Entry 1R2C (X-ray diffraction, 2.86 A resolution); this record covers chains L and M of the 4 polymer chains in the assembly.

[Chain L]
Protein: Reaction center protein L chain
From: Blastochloris viridis
UniProtKB: P07173 (CYCR_RHOVI); residue numbers follow UniProt; this construct covers 1-273
Sequence (273 residues; each row starts with the number of its first residue):
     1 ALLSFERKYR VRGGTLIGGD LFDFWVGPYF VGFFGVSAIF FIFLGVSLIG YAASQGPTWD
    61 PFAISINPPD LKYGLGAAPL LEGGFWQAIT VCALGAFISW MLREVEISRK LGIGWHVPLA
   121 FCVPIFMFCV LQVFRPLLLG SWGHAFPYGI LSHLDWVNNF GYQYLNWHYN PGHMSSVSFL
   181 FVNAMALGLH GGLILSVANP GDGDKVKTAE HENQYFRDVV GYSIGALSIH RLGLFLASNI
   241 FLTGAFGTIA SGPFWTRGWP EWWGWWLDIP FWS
Bound ions: bacteriochlorophyll b Mg site 1 near His153 (its only coordinating residue here); bacteriochlorophyll b Mg site 2 near His173 (its only coordinating residue here); Fe2+: His190, His230 (shared with His217(M), Glu232(M), His264(M) of chain M)
Residues lining bound ligands:
  - bacteriochlorophyll b (BCB), molecule 1: Val46, Ile49, Phe97, Phe128, Leu131, Phe146, Ile150, Leu151, His153, Leu154, Trp156, Val157
  - bacteriochlorophyll b (BCB), molecule 2: Phe97, Phe121, Pro124, Ile125, Met127, Phe128, Leu131, Val157, Asn158, Phe160, Gly161, Tyr162, Trp167, His168, Gly172, His173, Ser176, Val177, Leu180, Phe181, Ile240, Phe241, Gly244, Gly247, Thr248
  - bacteriochlorophyll b (BCB), molecule 3: Val157, Tyr162, His168, Phe181
  - bacteriochlorophyll b (BCB), molecule 4: His168, His173, Met174, Val177, Ser178, Phe181, Val182, Met185, Val220
  - bacteriopheophytin b (BPB), molecule 1: Phe41, Ile42, Gly45, Ile49, Ile89, Cys92, Ala93, Ala96, Phe97, Trp100, Glu104, Val117, Ala120, Phe121, Val123, Pro124, Phe128, Phe146, Tyr148, Gly149, Ile150, His153, Ala237, Ser238, Phe241
  - bacteriopheophytin b (BPB), molecule 2: Phe181, Ala184, Met185, Leu189, Phe216, Val219, Val220
  - menaquinone-7 (MQ7): Val26, Tyr29, Val31, Gly35, Ile39, Ile42, Trp100, Arg103
  - ubiquinone-2 (UQ2): Val182, Met185, Leu189, His190, Leu193, Ile194, Glu212, Asn213, Phe216, Val220, Tyr222, Ser223, Ile224, Gly225, Ala226, Ile229, Leu232, Leu236

[Chain M]
Protein: Reaction center protein M chain
From: Blastochloris viridis
UniProtKB: P06010 (RCEM_RHOVI); residues 1-323 here = UniProt positions 1-323
Sequence (323 residues; each row starts with the number of its first residue):
     1 ADYQTIYTQI QARGPHITVS GEWGDNDRVG KPFYSYWLGK IGDAQIGPIY LGASGIAAFA
    61 FGSTAILIIL FNMAAEVHFD PLQFFRQFFW LGLYPPKAQY GMGIPPLHDG GWWLMAGLFM
   121 TLSLGSWWIR VYSRARALGL GTHIAWNFAA AIFFVLCIGC IHPTLVGSWS EGVPFGIWPH
   181 IDWLTAFSIR YGNFYYCPWH GFSIGFAYGC GLLFAAHGAT ILAVARFGGD REIEQITDRG
   241 TAVERAALFW RWTIGFNATI ESVHRWGWFF SLMVMVSASV GILLTGTFVD NWYLWCVKHG
   301 AAPDYPAYLP ATPDPASLPG APK
Bound ions: bacteriochlorophyll b Mg site 1 near His180 (its only coordinating residue here); bacteriochlorophyll b Mg site 2 near His200 (its only coordinating residue here); Fe2+: His217, Glu232, His264 (shared with His190(L), His230(L) of chain L)
Residues lining bound ligands:
  - bacteriochlorophyll b (BCB), molecule 1: Gly62, Ala65, Ile66, Ile69, Met120, Leu124, Phe148, Ala151, Ile152, Phe154, Val155, Ile158, Trp183, Leu184, Thr185, Phe187, Ser188, Phe194, Tyr195, Cys197, Trp199, His200, Ser203, Ile204, Ala207, Tyr208, Val274, Met275, Ala278, Gly281, Ile282
  - bacteriochlorophyll b (BCB), molecule 2: Met120, Phe154, Val155, Ile158, Val173, Ile177, Trp178, His180, Ile181, Trp183, Leu184
  - bacteriochlorophyll b (BCB), molecule 3: Leu184, Tyr195, Tyr208
  - bacteriochlorophyll b (BCB), molecule 4: Tyr195, His200, Gly201, Ile204, Gly205, Tyr208, Gly209
  - bacteriopheophytin b (BPB), molecule 1: Ala58, Phe59, Gly62, Ser63, Ile66, Leu67, Ser123, Leu124, Trp127, Val131, Ile144, Asn147, Phe148, Ala151, Ser271, Val274, Met275
  - bacteriopheophytin b (BPB), molecule 2: Tyr208, Gly211, Leu212, Ala215, Ala216, Trp250, Thr253, Ile254
  - menaquinone-7 (MQ7): Leu212, Leu213, Ala216, His217, Thr220, Val243, Ala246, Ala247, Trp250, Ile254, Phe256, Asn257, Ala258, Thr259, Ile260, Val263, Trp266, Phe270
  - 15-cis-1,2-dihydroneurosporene (NS5): Ile69, Leu70, Met73, Phe88, Trp113, Leu114, Gly117, Leu118, Met120, Thr121, Val155, Leu156, Ile158, Gly159, Cys160, Trp169, Val173, Pro174, Phe175, Gly176, Ile177, His180

[How chain L and chain M interact]
Pairs across the interface - 195 pairs, chain L then chain M:
  Leu3(L) with Leu248(M), hydrophobic; Arg251(M); Asn257(M)
  Phe5(L) with Arg239(M); Glu244(M)
  Glu6(L) with Leu248(M); Arg251(M), salt bridge; Trp252(M), hydrogen bond
  Lys8(L) with Glu244(M), salt bridge
  Tyr9(L) with Thr241(M), hydrogen bond; Glu244(M), hydrogen bond; Arg245(M); Leu248(M), hydrophobic; Trp252(M)
  Trp25(L) with Trp252(M)
  Pro28(L) with Arg251(M); Trp252(M); Gly255(M)
  Tyr29(L) with Trp252(M); Thr253(M); Ile254(M); Gly255(M)
  Phe30(L) with Trp252(M), hydrogen bond (backbone-backbone)
  Asp60(L) with Gly300(M)
  Phe62(L) with Ala301(M)
  Asp70(L) with Tyr308(M)
  Trp100(L) with Thr253(M)
  Arg103(L) with Trp252(M), hydrogen bond (side chain-backbone); Thr253(M), hydrogen bond (side chain-backbone)
  Glu104(L) with Phe249(M); Trp250(M); Thr253(M)
  Ile107(L) with Phe249(M); Trp252(M); Thr253(M)
  Ser108(L) with Phe249(M)
  Lys110(L) with Trp252(M)
  Leu111(L) with Arg245(M), hydrogen bond (backbone-side chain); Leu248(M); Phe249(M); Trp252(M), hydrophobic
  Gly112(L) with Phe227(M)
  Ile113(L) with Ala223(M); Val224(M), hydrophobic; Phe227(M), hydrophobic; Arg245(M)
  Gly114(L) with Ala223(M), hydrogen bond (backbone-backbone)
  His116(L) with Thr5(M), hydrogen bond; Ala219(M); Leu222(M); Ala223(M)
  Val117(L) with Ala219(M); Thr220(M); Phe249(M), hydrophobic; Trp250(M), hydrophobic
  Ala120(L) with Ala219(M), hydrophobic
  Leu151(L) with Ala301(M); Pro303(M)
  Ser152(L) with Tyr305(M)
  Leu154(L) with Tyr195(M)
  Asp155(L) with Tyr196(M), hydrogen bond; Pro303(M); Tyr305(M), hydrogen bond
  Val157(L) with Tyr195(M)
  Asn158(L) with Asn193(M); Tyr195(M)
  Tyr162(L) with Thr185(M)
  Asn166(L) with Asp182(M)
  His168(L) with Ile181(M); Leu184(M)
  Tyr169(L) with Trp178(M), hydrophobic; Asp182(M), hydrogen bond
  Met174(L) with Trp178(M), hydrophobic
  Leu180(L) with Ala207(M), hydrophobic; Tyr208(M), hydrophobic
  Asn183(L) with Cys210(M); Gly211(M); Phe214(M)
  Ala184(L) with Cys210(M), hydrophobic; Ser271(M), hydrogen bond (backbone-side chain)
  Ala186(L) with Phe214(M)
  Leu187(L) with Cys210(M); Leu213(M), hydrophobic; Phe214(M); Gly267(M)
  Gly188(L) with Asn147(M); Trp268(M); Ser271(M)
  Leu189(L) with Ile144(M), hydrophobic
  His190(L) with Phe214(M); His217(M), hydrogen bond; Glu232(M), salt bridge; His264(M), hydrogen bond
  Gly191(L) with His264(M)
  Gly192(L) with His143(M); Ile144(M); Trp268(M)
  Leu193(L) with Ile144(M)
  Ile194(L) with Glu232(M); Ile233(M), hydrophobic; Ile236(M), hydrophobic; His264(M)
  Leu195(L) with His143(M); Glu261(M); Arg265(M)
  Ser196(L) with Leu140(M); Gly141(M), hydrogen bond (backbone-backbone); His143(M)
  Val197(L) with Leu140(M), hydrophobic; Ile233(M), hydrophobic
  Ala198(L) with Ile236(M), hydrophobic
  Asn199(L) with Gly141(M); His143(M); Glu261(M), hydrogen bond; Arg265(M)
  Pro200(L) with Gly139(M); Gly141(M)
  Val206(L) with Ile233(M), hydrophobic; Thr237(M)
  Lys207(L) with Leu138(M); Gly139(M), hydrogen bond (side chain-backbone); Leu140(M); Ile233(M)
  Glu210(L) with Ile17(M); Val19(M)
  His211(L) with Val19(M); Leu138(M)
  Glu212(L) with Ile233(M)
  Gln214(L) with Thr18(M); Val19(M); Arg28(M), hydrogen bond; Leu138(M)
  Tyr215(L) with Val131(M), hydrogen bond (side chain-backbone); Arg134(M); Ala135(M); Leu138(M), hydrophobic; Ile144(M), hydrophobic
  Phe216(L) with Ile144(M), hydrophobic
  Arg217(L) with Asp43(M), salt bridge; Gln45(M); Pro48(M); Ile49(M)
  Asp218(L) with Arg28(M), salt bridge; Ile49(M); Tyr50(M), hydrogen bond (backbone-backbone); Arg130(M), hydrogen bond (backbone-side chain); Arg134(M), salt bridge
  Val219(L) with Trp127(M); Arg130(M), hydrogen bond (backbone-side chain); Arg134(M)
  Val220(L) with Ile49(M)
  Gly221(L) with Gly47(M), hydrogen bond (backbone-backbone); Pro48(M); Ile49(M)
  Tyr222(L) with Leu38(M), hydrophobic; Asp43(M), hydrogen bond (side chain-backbone); Gln45(M)
  Ser223(L) with Asp43(M)
  Ile224(L) with Gly42(M); Asp43(M), hydrogen bond (backbone-backbone)
  Ala226(L) with Asp230(M)
  Leu227(L) with Gln4(M); Leu222(M), hydrophobic; Ala225(M), hydrophobic; Asp230(M)
  Ser228(L) with Ile41(M); Gly42(M)
  Ile229(L) with Phe214(M)
  His230(L) with His217(M), hydrogen bond; Gly218(M); Ile221(M); Glu232(M), salt bridge
  Arg231(L) with Gln4(M), hydrogen bond (side chain-backbone); Thr5(M), hydrogen bond (side chain-backbone); Ile6(M), hydrogen bond (side chain-backbone); Tyr7(M); Ile41(M)
  Gly233(L) with Phe214(M)
  Leu234(L) with Ala215(M); Ala219(M), hydrophobic; Leu222(M), hydrophobic
  Ala237(L) with Gly211(M); Ala215(M), hydrophobic
  Trp263(L) with Trp90(M), hydrophobic; Trp178(M)
  Trp266(L) with Phe85(M); Arg86(M), hydrogen bond (side chain-backbone)
  Leu267(L) with Arg86(M), hydrogen bond (backbone-side chain); Trp90(M), hydrophobic
  Phe271(L) with Leu82(M), hydrophobic
  Trp272(L) with Leu82(M), hydrophobic; Gln83(M), hydrogen bond (backbone-side chain); Phe85(M), hydrophobic; Arg86(M), hydrogen bond (backbone-side chain)
  Ser273(L) with Arg86(M)
Also at the interface, not in a pair above, chain L (94 interface residues in all): Ser4, Arg10, Ala63, Ser65, Pro118, Asp204, Gly225, Ile240, Asp268
Also at the interface, not in a pair above, chain M (97 interface residues in all): Ile46, Gln87, Phe89, Arg136, Ile189, Ala216, Glu234, Ala247, Ala302

[Summary]
Chain L and chain M form an interface of 94 and 97 residues respectively; the contacts include 34 hydrogen
bonds and 7 salt bridges. Polar pairs include Glu6(L)-Arg251(M), Lys8(L)-Glu244(M) and His190(L)-Glu232(M).
Bacteriochlorophyll b, bacteriopheophytin b and menaquinone-7 are bound between chain L and chain M.
Chain L is Reaction center protein L chain and chain M is Reaction center protein M chain, both from
Blastochloris viridis; the structure, Photosynthetic reaction center blastochloris viridis (atcc), was
determined by X-ray diffraction.
